PDB entry 4ASC | X-ray diffraction, 1.78 A resolution | chain A

Chain A:
Molecule: Kelch repeat and btb domain-containing protein 5
From: Homo sapiens
Notes: fragment: kelch domain, residues 314-616
UniProt: Q2TBA0 (KBTB5_HUMAN); numbering as in UniProt (aligned over 314-621)
Amino-acid sequence (315 residues; row label = number of the first residue in the row):
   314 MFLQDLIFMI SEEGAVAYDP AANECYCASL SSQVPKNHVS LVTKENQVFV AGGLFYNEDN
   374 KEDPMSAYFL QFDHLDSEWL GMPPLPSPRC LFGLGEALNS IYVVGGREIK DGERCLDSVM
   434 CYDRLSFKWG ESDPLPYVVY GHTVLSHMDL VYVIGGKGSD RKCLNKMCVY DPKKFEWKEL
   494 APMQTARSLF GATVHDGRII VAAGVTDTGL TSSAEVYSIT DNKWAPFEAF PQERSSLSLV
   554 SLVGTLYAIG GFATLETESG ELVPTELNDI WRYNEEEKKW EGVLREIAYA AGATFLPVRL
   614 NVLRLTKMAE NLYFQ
Disordered / not traced: 622-628
Sequence notes: variant S345 (Asn in Q2TBA0), R617 (Cys in Q2TBA0); expression tag (622-628)
Modified / non-standard residues: C340 (s-hydroxycysteine; CSO)

In short:
Chain A is Kelch repeat and btb domain-containing protein 5 (Homo sapiens); the structure, Crystal structure
of the Kelch domain of human KBTBD5, was determined by X-ray diffraction (same publication as 4AP2, 4APF,
2XN4, 3II7 and 2VPJ).
